Entry 7D08 (electron microscopy, 4.00 A resolution); this record covers chains B and E of the 12 polymer chains in the assembly.

== Chain B (and E) ==
Protein: ABC transporter ATP-binding protein
From: Acinetobacter baumannii
Notes: chain E of this document is another copy of the same molecule, construct and numbering; everything in this record applies to it too
UniProtKB: A0A086HZU3 (A0A086HZU3_ACIBA); residues 2-273 here correspond to UniProt positions 1-272 (UniProt number = residue number - 1)
Sequence (273 residues; each row starts with the number of its first residue):
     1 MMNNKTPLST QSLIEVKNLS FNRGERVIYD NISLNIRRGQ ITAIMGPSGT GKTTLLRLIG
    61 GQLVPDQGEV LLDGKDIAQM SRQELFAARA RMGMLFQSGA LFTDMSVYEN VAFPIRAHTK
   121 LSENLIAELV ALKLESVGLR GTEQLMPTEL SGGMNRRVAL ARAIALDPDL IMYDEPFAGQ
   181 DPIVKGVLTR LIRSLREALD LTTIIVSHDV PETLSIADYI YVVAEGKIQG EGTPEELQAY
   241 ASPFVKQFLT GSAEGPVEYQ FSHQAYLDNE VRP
Disordered / not traced: 1-9, 273
Differences from the reference sequence: initiating methionine (1)
Residues lining bound ligands: ATP (adenosine-5'-triphosphate): Phe21, Arg23, Arg26, Ser48, Gly49, Thr50, Gly51, Lys52, Thr53, Thr54, Gln97, Asp174, Glu175
Reported in the primary citation:
  - binding site for ATP: Arg23, Arg26, Lys52, Thr53, Thr54, Glu175

== How chain B and chain E interact ==
Contacting residue pairs (62):
  Gly46(B) - Asp181(E)
  Pro47(B) - Asp181(E)
  Ser48(B) - Asp181(E)  hydrogen bond (backbone-side chain)
  Tyr108(B) - Arg272(E)  hydrogen bond (side chain-backbone)
  Ala127(B) - Val271(E)
  Ala127(B) - Arg272(E)
  Glu128(B) - Tyr266(E)  hydrogen bond
  Glu128(B) - Val271(E)
  Ala131(B) - Tyr266(E)
  Leu132(B) - Tyr266(E)
  Glu135(B) - Gln260(E)
  Val137(B) - Tyr259(E)
  Gly138(B) - Tyr259(E)
  Gly138(B) - Gln260(E)
  Gly138(B) - Phe261(E)  hydrogen bond (backbone-backbone)
  Leu139(B) - Phe261(E)  hydrophobic
  Arg140(B) - Ser262(E)  hydrogen bond
  Arg140(B) - Gln264(E)
  Gly141(B) - Phe261(E)
  Thr142(B) - Phe261(E)
  Arg157(B) - Glu258(E)
  Arg157(B) - Tyr259(E)  hydrogen bond (side chain-backbone)
  Gly179(B) - His208(E)
  Gln180(B) - His208(E)
  Asp181(B) - Gly46(E)
  Asp181(B) - Pro47(E)
  Asp181(B) - Ser48(E)  hydrogen bond (side chain-backbone)
  Pro182(B) - His208(E)
  Pro182(B) - Phe248(E)
  Pro182(B) - Gly251(E)
  Ile183(B) - Phe248(E)  hydrophobic
  Gly186(B) - Gly251(E)
  Arg190(B) - Ala253(E)
  Leu191(B) - Tyr259(E)  hydrophobic
  His208(B) - Gly179(E)
  His208(B) - Gln180(E)
  His208(B) - Pro182(E)
  Phe248(B) - Pro182(E)
  Phe248(B) - Ile183(E)  hydrophobic
  Gly251(B) - Pro182(E)
  Gly251(B) - Gly186(E)
  Ala253(B) - Arg190(E)
  Tyr259(B) - Val137(E)
  Tyr259(B) - Gly138(E)
  Tyr259(B) - Arg157(E)  hydrogen bond (backbone-side chain)
  Tyr259(B) - Leu191(E)  hydrophobic
  Gln260(B) - Glu135(E)
  Gln260(B) - Gly138(E)
  Phe261(B) - Gly138(E)  hydrogen bond (backbone-backbone)
  Phe261(B) - Leu139(E)  hydrophobic
  Phe261(B) - Arg140(E)
  Phe261(B) - Gly141(E)
  Phe261(B) - Thr142(E)
  Ser262(B) - Arg140(E)  hydrogen bond
  Gln264(B) - Arg140(E)  hydrogen bond (backbone-side chain)
  Tyr266(B) - Glu128(E)
  Tyr266(B) - Leu132(E)
  Val271(B) - Asn124(E)
  Val271(B) - Ala127(E)
  Val271(B) - Glu128(E)
  Arg272(B) - Tyr108(E)  hydrogen bond (backbone-side chain)
  Arg272(B) - Ala127(E)
Interface residues without a listed pair, chain B (43 interface residues in all): Glu123, Asn124, Ser136, Val187, Leu249, Val257, Glu258
Interface residues without a listed pair, chain E (43 interface residues in all): Glu123, Ala131, Ser136, Val187, Leu249, Val257

== In short ==
Chain B and chain E each contribute 43 residues to their interface; the contacts include 12 hydrogen bonds.
Polar pairs include Ser48(B)-Asp181(E), Tyr108(B)-Arg272(E) and Glu128(B)-Tyr266(E). Ligands of chain B: ATP.
From the paper: a binding site for ATP at Arg23(B), Arg26(B) and Lys52(B) among others.
Both chains are ABC transporter ATP-binding protein (Acinetobacter baumannii). Entry 7D08 (Acinetobacter
MlaFEDB complex in ATP-bound Vtrans1 conformation) was determined by electron microscopy (same publication as
7D06, 7D09 and 7D0A).
